6PNQ - chains A and B; structure by X-ray diffraction, 1.95 A resolution.

[Chain A]
Name: Neurexin-1
Source organism: Mus musculus
UniProt: Q9CS84 (NRX1A_MOUSE), isoform Q9CS84-1; residue numbers follow UniProt; this construct covers 283-386, 394-480
Sequence (202 residues; each row starts with the number of its first residue; note: 7 numbers in that range are skipped by the numbering (no residue carries them; nothing is unmodelled there)):
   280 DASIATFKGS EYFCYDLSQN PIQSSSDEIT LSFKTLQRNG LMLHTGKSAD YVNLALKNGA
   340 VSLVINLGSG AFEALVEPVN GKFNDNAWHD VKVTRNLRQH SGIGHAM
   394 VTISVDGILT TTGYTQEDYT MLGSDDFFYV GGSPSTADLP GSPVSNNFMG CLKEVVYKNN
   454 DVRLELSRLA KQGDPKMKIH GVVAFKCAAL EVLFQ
Disordered / not traced: 379-382, 485-488
Differences from the reference sequence: expression tag (280-282, 481-488)
Curated features (UniProtKB/Swiss-Prot):
  - binding site (Ca(2+)): Asp-329, Leu-346, Met-414
Disulfide bonds: Cys-444/Cys-480
Reported in the primary citation:
  - contacts within the chain: Leu-346/Leu-376
  - conformationally variable residues (order/disorder transition, side-chain flip): Leu-346, Leu-376, Gln-378, His-379 to Gly-383, Tyr-407
  - mutagenesis - I401Q: decreased binding to Neurexophilin-1 (chain B)
  - mutagenesis - I401Q: decreased co-localization with Neurexophilin-1 (chain B)

[Chain B]
Name: Neurexophilin-1
Source organism: Rattus norvegicus
UniProt: Q63366 (NXPH1_RAT); residues 119-271 here = UniProt positions 119-271
Sequence (168 residues; row label = number of the first residue in the row):
   110 DAAQPAARDF GWGDFHSNIK TVKLNLLITG KIVDHGDGTF SVYFRHDSTG QGDVSVSLVP
   170 PTKIVEFDLA QQTVIDAKDS KSFNCRIEYE KVDKATKNTL CNYDPSKTCY QEQTQSHVSW
   230 LCSKPFKVIC IYISFYSTDY KLVQKVCPDY NYHSDTPYFP SGLEVLFQ
Disordered / not traced: 110-118, 181-188, 215-216, 262-277
Differences from the reference sequence: expression tag (110-118, 272-277); engineered mutation Asp-146 (Asn in Q63366), Asp-156 (Asn in Q63366), Asp-162 (Asn in Q63366)
Curated features (UniProtKB/Swiss-Prot):
  - region: Asp-177 to Asp-185 (IV (linker domain))
Disulfide bonds: Cys-194/Cys-231, Cys-210/Cys-218, Cys-239/Cys-256

[How chain A and chain B interact]
Pairs across the interface (72):
  Asn-345(A) with Asn-260(B), hydrogen bond
  Gly-347(A) with Asn-260(B), hydrogen bond (backbone-side chain)
  Ser-348(A) with Pro-257(B); Asp-258(B); Tyr-259(B), hydrogen bond (backbone-backbone); Asn-260(B), hydrogen bond (backbone-backbone); Tyr-261(B), hydrogen bond
  Gly-349(A) with Cys-256(B); Pro-257(B), hydrogen bond (backbone-backbone); Asn-260(B)
  Ala-350(A) with Val-255(B); Cys-256(B), hydrogen bond (backbone-backbone)
  Phe-351(A) with Gln-253(B); Lys-254(B); Val-255(B), hydrophobic
  Glu-352(A) with Val-174(B); Gln-253(B); Lys-254(B), hydrogen bond (backbone-backbone)
  Ala-353(A) with Val-252(B)
  Leu-354(A) with Phe-176(B); Leu-251(B); Val-252(B), hydrogen bond (backbone-backbone)
  Val-355(A) with Lys-250(B); Leu-251(B), hydrophobic
  Glu-356(A) with Phe-176(B); Tyr-249(B); Lys-250(B), salt bridge
  Pro-357(A) with Asp-248(B); Tyr-249(B), hydrophobic
  Val-358(A) with Ser-246(B); Thr-247(B); Asp-248(B), hydrogen bond (backbone-backbone); Tyr-249(B); Lys-250(B)
  His-384(A) with His-125(B), hydrogen bond
  Met-386(A) with His-125(B)
  Asp-399(A) with Tyr-249(B)
  Gly-400(A) with Lys-129(B); Thr-130(B); Tyr-249(B), hydrogen bond (backbone-side chain)
  Ile-401(A) with Lys-129(B); Thr-130(B); Phe-244(B), hydrophobic; Tyr-249(B), hydrophobic; Leu-251(B), hydrophobic
  Leu-402(A) with Asn-127(B); Ile-128(B); Lys-129(B), hydrogen bond (backbone-backbone)
  Thr-403(A) with Asn-127(B); Ile-128(B); Leu-251(B); Gln-253(B), hydrogen bond
  Thr-404(A) with Ser-126(B); Asn-127(B), hydrogen bond (backbone-backbone)
  Thr-405(A) with Phe-124(B); His-125(B); Ser-126(B), hydrogen bond; Gln-253(B), hydrogen bond; Val-255(B)
  Gly-406(A) with Phe-124(B); His-125(B), hydrogen bond (backbone-backbone)
  Tyr-407(A) with Gly-122(B); Asp-123(B); His-125(B); Val-255(B), hydrophobic; Pro-257(B)
  Thr-408(A) with Trp-121(B); Gly-122(B), hydrogen bond (backbone-backbone); Asp-123(B)
  Gln-409(A) with Gly-120(B); Pro-257(B), hydrogen bond (side chain-backbone)
  Asp-411(A) with Tyr-261(B)
Other interface residues (no listed pair), chain A (30 interface residues in all): Ala-339, Phe-362, Val-398
Other interface residues (no listed pair), chain B (31 interface residues in all): Glu-175
From the paper, about this interface:
  - specific contacts: His-384(A)/His-125(B), Met-386(A)/His-125(B)
  - interface residues, chain A: Ile-401(A)

[In short]
Chain A and chain B form an interface of 30 and 31 residues respectively; the contacts include 20 hydrogen
bonds and 1 salt bridge. Polar contacts include Glu-356(A)/Lys-250(B), Asn-345(A)/Asn-260(B) and
Gly-347(A)/Asn-260(B). The paper describes contacts between His-384(A) and His-125(B) and Met-386(A) and
His-125(B). The paper reports that I401Q of chain A reduces binding to Neurexophilin-1 (chain B); the
interface residue Ile-401(A).
Chain A is Neurexin-1 (Mus musculus) and chain B is Neurexophilin-1 (Rattus norvegicus); the structure,
Crystal structure of the SS2A splice insert-containing neurexin-1 LNS2 domain in complex with neurexophilin-1,
was determined by X-ray diffraction.
